Entry 8SGB (X-ray diffraction, 2.80 A resolution); this record covers chains C and D of the 4 polymer chains in the assembly.

Chain C:
Name: Natural Killer T cell receptor TRAV26A-2 alpha chain
Source organism: Homo sapiens
Sequence (207 residues; numbered 0 to 206; the number before each row is that of its first residue; numbering starts at 0):
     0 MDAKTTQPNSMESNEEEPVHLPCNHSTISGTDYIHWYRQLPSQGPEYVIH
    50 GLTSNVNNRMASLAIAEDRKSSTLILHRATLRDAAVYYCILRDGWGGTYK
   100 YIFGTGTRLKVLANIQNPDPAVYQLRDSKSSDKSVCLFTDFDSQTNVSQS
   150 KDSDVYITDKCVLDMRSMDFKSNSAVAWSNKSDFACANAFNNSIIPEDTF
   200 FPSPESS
Not modelled in the structure: 0-1
Disulfide bonds: Cys22-Cys88, Cys135-Cys185

Chain D:
Name: Natural Killer T cell receptor TRBV19 beta chain
Source organism: Homo sapiens
Sequence (243 residues; row label = number of the first residue in the row):
     2 MDGGITQSPKYLFRKEGQNVTLSCEQNLNHDAMYWYRQDPGQGLRLIYYS
    52 QIVNDFQKGDIAEGYSVSREKKESFPLTVTSAQKNPTAFYLCATSVGRPY
   102 EQYFGPGTRLTVTEDLKNVFPPEVAVFEPSEAEISHTQKATLVCLATGFY
   152 PDHVELSWWVNGKEVHSGVCTDPQPLKEQPALNDSRYALSSRLRVSATFW
   202 QNPRNHFRCQVQFYGLSENDEWTQDRAKPVTQIVSAEAWGRAD
Not modelled in the structure: 2-3
Disulfide bonds: Cys25-Cys93, Cys145-Cys210

How chain C and chain D interact:
Disulfides between the chains: Cys160(C)-Cys171(D)
Residue-residue contacts (90; chain C residue first):
  Tyr32(C) - Arg99(D)
  Tyr32(C) - Pro100(D)
  His34(C) - Pro100(D)  hydrogen bond (side chain-backbone)
  His34(C) - Tyr101(D)
  Tyr36(C) - Gln103(D)
  Gln38(C) - Gln39(D)  hydrogen bond
  Gln42(C) - Phe90(D)
  Gly43(C) - Leu92(D)
  Pro44(C) - Leu45(D)  hydrophobic
  Pro44(C) - Phe105(D)
  Tyr46(C) - Glu102(D)
  His49(C) - Pro100(D)
  Arg91(C) - Tyr101(D)  hydrogen bond (side chain-backbone)
  Arg91(C) - Gln103(D)  hydrogen bond
  Asp92(C) - Tyr101(D)
  Gly93(C) - Arg99(D)  hydrogen bond (backbone-side chain)
  Gly93(C) - Tyr101(D)  hydrogen bond (backbone-side chain)
  Trp94(C) - Tyr101(D)  hydrogen bond (backbone-side chain)
  Gly95(C) - Tyr101(D)
  Tyr98(C) - Tyr35(D)
  Tyr98(C) - Tyr50(D)
  Tyr98(C) - Gln52(D)
  Tyr100(C) - Tyr35(D)
  Tyr100(C) - Tyr37(D)  hydrogen bond (backbone-side chain)
  Tyr100(C) - Leu47(D)
  Tyr100(C) - Ser96(D)
  Tyr100(C) - Tyr101(D)
  Tyr100(C) - Gln103(D)
  Ile101(C) - Leu47(D)  hydrophobic
  Phe102(C) - Tyr37(D)  hydrophobic
  Phe102(C) - Leu45(D)  hydrophobic
  Phe102(C) - Gln103(D)
  Phe102(C) - Phe105(D)  hydrophobic
  Arg107(C) - Gly42(D)
  Asp118(C) - His137(D)
  Tyr122(C) - Ser131(D)
  Tyr122(C) - Ala133(D)
  Tyr122(C) - Glu134(D)
  Tyr122(C) - His137(D)  hydrogen bond
  Tyr122(C) - Thr138(D)
  Gln123(C) - Ser131(D)  hydrogen bond (backbone-side chain)
  Leu124(C) - Phe128(D)
  Leu124(C) - Glu129(D)
  Leu124(C) - Thr142(D)
  Leu124(C) - Val144(D)  hydrophobic
  Arg125(C) - Phe128(D)
  Arg125(C) - Glu129(D)  hydrogen bond (backbone-backbone)
  Asp126(C) - Val127(D)
  Asp126(C) - Phe128(D)
  Ser127(C) - Val127(D)  hydrogen bond (backbone-backbone)
  Ser127(C) - Glu129(D)  hydrogen bond
  Ser127(C) - Glu238(D)  hydrogen bond (side chain-backbone)
  Ser127(C) - Ala239(D)
  Lys132(C) - Phe128(D)
  Val134(C) - Phe128(D)  hydrophobic
  Val134(C) - Leu146(D)  hydrophobic
  Leu136(C) - Thr142(D)
  Asp139(C) - Thr138(D)
  Asp139(C) - Arg195(D)  salt bridge
  Tyr155(C) - Leu177(D)  hydrophobic
  Tyr155(C) - Glu179(D)
  Ile156(C) - Leu177(D)
  Thr157(C) - Asp173(D)
  Thr157(C) - Ser191(D)
  Thr157(C) - Arg193(D)
  Asp158(C) - Arg193(D)  hydrogen bond (backbone-side chain)
  Cys160(C) - Cys171(D)  disulfide
  Cys160(C) - Thr172(D)
  Cys160(C) - Arg193(D)
  Val161(C) - Cys171(D)  hydrogen bond (backbone-side chain)
  Leu162(C) - Gly169(D)
  Leu162(C) - Val170(D)
  Leu162(C) - Cys171(D)  hydrophobic
  Leu162(C) - Arg195(D)
  Asp163(C) - Ser168(D)
  Asp163(C) - Gly169(D)  hydrogen bond (backbone-backbone)
  Met164(C) - Ser168(D)  hydrogen bond (backbone-side chain)
  Met164(C) - Arg195(D)
  Met164(C) - Val196(D)  hydrophobic
  Arg165(C) - His167(D)
  Arg165(C) - Ser168(D)
  Met167(C) - Lys140(D)
  Phe169(C) - Lys140(D)
  Phe169(C) - Arg195(D)
  Ser171(C) - Arg195(D)  hydrogen bond
  Ser173(C) - Arg193(D)  hydrogen bond
  Trp177(C) - Leu146(D)  hydrophobic
  Trp177(C) - Ala189(D)  hydrophobic
  Phe199(C) - His137(D)
  Pro201(C) - Ala133(D)  hydrophobic
Other interface residues (no listed pair), chain C (56 interface residues in all): Ser41, Tyr87, Lys99, Gly103, Ser133, Thr138, Lys159, Ala174, Val175
Other interface residues (no listed pair), chain D (53 interface residues in all): Gly44, Arg46, Gly106, Ala126, Pro130, Thr148, Gln180, Ser197

Summary:
56 residues of chain C face 53 of chain D across their interface, with 1 disulfide bond, 20 hydrogen bonds and
1 salt bridge. Polar pairs include Asp139(C)-Arg195(D), His34(C)-Pro100(D) and Gln38(C)-Gln39(D).
Chain C is Natural Killer T cell receptor TRAV26A-2 alpha chain and chain D is Natural Killer T cell receptor
TRBV19 beta chain, both from Homo sapiens; the structure, Crystal Structure of CD1d-lipid complexed with
Beta-2-Microglobulin, TCR Alpha-Chain and TCR Beta-Chain, was determined by X-ray diffraction.
